8AVF - chains D and E of the 6 polymer chains in the assembly; structure by electron microscopy, 6.45 A resolution (low resolution: residue-level contacts below are approximate; hydrogen-bond / salt-bridge calls are withheld).

Chain D:
Molecule: Leptin receptor
Source organism: Homo sapiens
Reference sequence: P48357 (LEPR_HUMAN); residue numbers follow UniProt; this construct covers 22-839
Sequence (868 residues; each row starts with the number of its first residue):
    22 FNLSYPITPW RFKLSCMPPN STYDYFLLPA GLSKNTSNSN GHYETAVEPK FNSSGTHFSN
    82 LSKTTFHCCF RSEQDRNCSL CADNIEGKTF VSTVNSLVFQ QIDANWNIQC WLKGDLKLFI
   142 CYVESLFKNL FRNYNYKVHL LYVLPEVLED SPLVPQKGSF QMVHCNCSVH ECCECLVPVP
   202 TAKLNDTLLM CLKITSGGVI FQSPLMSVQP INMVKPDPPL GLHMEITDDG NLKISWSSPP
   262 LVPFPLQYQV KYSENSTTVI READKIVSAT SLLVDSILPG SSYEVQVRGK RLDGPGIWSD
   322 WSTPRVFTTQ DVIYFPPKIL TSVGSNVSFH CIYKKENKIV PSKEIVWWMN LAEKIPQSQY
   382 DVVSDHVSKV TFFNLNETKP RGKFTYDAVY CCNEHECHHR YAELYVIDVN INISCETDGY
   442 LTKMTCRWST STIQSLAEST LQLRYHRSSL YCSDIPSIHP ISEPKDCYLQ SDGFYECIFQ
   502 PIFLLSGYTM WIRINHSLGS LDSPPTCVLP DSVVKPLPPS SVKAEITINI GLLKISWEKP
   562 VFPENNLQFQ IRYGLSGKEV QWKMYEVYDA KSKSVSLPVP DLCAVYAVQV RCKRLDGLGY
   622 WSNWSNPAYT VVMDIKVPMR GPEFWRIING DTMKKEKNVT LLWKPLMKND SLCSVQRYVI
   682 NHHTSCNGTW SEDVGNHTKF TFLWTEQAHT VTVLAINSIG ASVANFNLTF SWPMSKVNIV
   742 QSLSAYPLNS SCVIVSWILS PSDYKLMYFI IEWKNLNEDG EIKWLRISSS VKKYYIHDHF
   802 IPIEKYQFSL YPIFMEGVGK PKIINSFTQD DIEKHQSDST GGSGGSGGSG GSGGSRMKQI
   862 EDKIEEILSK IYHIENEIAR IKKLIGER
Not modelled in the structure: 22-235, 832-889
Cystine bridges: Cys352-Cys412, Cys413-Cys418, Cys436-Cys447, Cys473-Cys528, Cys488-Cys498, Cys604-Cys674
Sequence notes: expression tag (840-889)
Curated features (UniProtKB/Swiss-Prot):
  - region: His467 to Glu484 (Leptin-binding)
  - motif: Trp622 to Ser626 (WSXWS motif)
  - glycosylation (N-linked (GlcNAc...) asparagine): Asn23, Asn41, Asn56, Asn73, Asn81, Asn98, Asn187, Asn206, Asn276, Asn347, Asn397, Asn516, Asn624, Asn659, Asn688, Asn697, Asn728, Asn750
  - natural variant: Tyr422 (Y422H: In LEPRD; uncertain significance), Cys604 (C604G: In LEPRD; uncertain significance), Leu786 (L786P: In LEPRD; uncertain significance)

Chain E:
Molecule: Leptin
Source organism: Homo sapiens
Reference sequence: P41159 (LEP_HUMAN); residue numbers follow UniProt; this construct covers 22-167
Sequence (171 residues; row label = number of the first residue in the row; numbers below 1 keep their minus sign (Ala-3 is residue -3)):
    -3 AHHHHHHPGG PGSENLYFQG GSTGGVPIQK VQDDTKTLIK TIVTRINDIS HTQSVSSKQK
    57 VTGLDFIPGL HPILTLSKMD QTLAVYQQIL TSMPSRNVIQ ISNDLENLRD LLHVLAFSKS
   117 CHLPWASGLE TLDSLGGVLE ASGYSTEVVA LSRLQGSLQD MLWQLDLSPG C
Not modelled in the structure: -3 to 21
Cystine bridges: Cys117-Cys167
Sequence notes: expression tag (-3 to 21)
Curated features (UniProtKB/Swiss-Prot):
  - natural variant: Gln49 (deletion), Asp100 (D100Y: In LEPD), Arg105 (R105W: In LEPD)

How chain D and chain E interact:
Contacting residue pairs (13):
  Gln331(D) with Ala137(E)
  Asp332(D) with Thr58(E)
  Leu372(D) with Ser50(E); Val51(E)
  Tyr411(D) with Tyr140(E)
  Glu417(D) with Gln55(E)
  Cys418(D) with Gln55(E)
  His419(D) with Thr58(E)
  His420(D) with Val57(E); Leu60(E); Ser141(E)
  Arg421(D) with Ser138(E)
  Tyr422(D) with Tyr140(E)
Interface residues without a listed pair, chain D (12 interface residues in all): Asn371, Lys404
Interface residues without a listed pair, chain E (11 interface residues in all): His47

In short:
Chain D and chain E form an interface of 12 and 11 residues respectively.
Chain D is Leptin receptor and chain E is Leptin, both from Homo sapiens; the structure, Human leptin in
complex with the human LEP-R ectodomain fused to a C-terminal trimeric isoleucine GCN4 ..., was determined by
electron microscopy together with 7Z3Q, 7Z3R, 8AV2, 8AVB, 8AVC, 8AVD and 3 further entries from the same
study.
